Entry 3QOQ (X-ray diffraction, 3.10 A resolution); this record covers chains C and F of the 6 polymer chains in the assembly.

# Chain C
Name: Alginate and motility regulator Z
Organism: Pseudomonas aeruginosa
UniProtKB: Q9RPY7 (Q9RPY7_PSEAE); residue numbers follow UniProt; this construct covers 1-66
Sequence (69 residues; row label = number of the first residue in the row; numbers below 1 keep their minus sign (Gly-2 is residue -2)):
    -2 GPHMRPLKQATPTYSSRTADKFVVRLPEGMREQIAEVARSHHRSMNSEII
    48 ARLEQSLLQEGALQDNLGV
Not modelled in the structure: -2 to 9, 59-66
Construct notes: expression tag (-2 to 0)
Modified positions: Mse1 (selenomethionine); Mse27 (selenomethionine; parent Met); Mse42 (selenomethionine; parent Met)
What the authors report for this chain:
  - self-association interface (contacts with another copy of this molecule); pairs are residue here / residue on that copy: Arg40-His38 (hydrogen bond), Glu51-His39 (salt bridge)
  - binding site for the 18-nt DNA strand (chain F): Lys18, Val20, Arg22
  - binding site for the 18-nt DNA strand: Ser13, Lys18, Val20, Arg22, Arg28, Ser41, Mse42, Asn43, Ser44
  - specificity-determining residues: Val20
  - mutagenesis - K18A (274-fold), V20A (10-fold), R22A (44-fold): decreased binding to the 18-nt DNA strand (citing earlier work)
  - mutagenesis - K18A, V20A: abolished signaling (citing earlier work)
  - mutagenesis - R14A: unchanged binding to the 18-nt DNA strand (citing earlier work)
  - mutagenesis - R14A (5 fold): decreased binding to algD (citing earlier work)
  - mutagenesis - R14A: decreased signaling in response to algD (citing earlier work)
  - mutagenesis - V20A: abolished growth in response to amrZ (citing earlier work)
  - mutagenesis - R14A: unchanged binding to amrZ1 (citing earlier work)

# Chain F
Molecule: 18-nt DNA strand
Sequence (18 nucleotides; row label = number of the first residue in the row):
    19 TGCCGGCGTTTTGCCAGT

# How chain C and chain F interact
Contacting residue pairs - 10 pairs, chain C then chain F:
  Ser12(C) - DT29(F)  phosphate contact
  Ser13(C) - DT29(F)  hydrogen bond to the phosphate
  Ser13(C) - DT30(F)  base contact
  Arg28(C) - DC32(F)  salt bridge to the phosphate
  Ser41(C) - DT30(F)  hydrogen bond to the phosphate
  Ser41(C) - DG31(F)  phosphate contact
  Mse42(C) - DG31(F)  hydrogen bond to the phosphate
  Asn43(C) - DT30(F)  phosphate contact
  Asn43(C) - DG31(F)  hydrogen bond to the phosphate
  Ser44(C) - DT30(F)  hydrogen bond to the phosphate
Interface residues without a listed pair, chain C (8 interface residues in all): Lys18
Interface residues without a listed pair, chain F (5 interface residues in all): DT28

# Overview
8 residues of chain C face 5 of chain F across their interface; the contacts include 5 hydrogen bonds and 1
salt bridge. Polar pairs include Ser13(C)-DT29(F), Ser41(C)-DT30(F) and Mse42(C)-DG31(F). The paper reports a
binding site for the 18-nt DNA strand at Ser13(C), Lys18(C) and Val20(C) among others; K18A, V20A and R22A of
chain C reduce binding to the 18-nt DNA strand.
Chain C is Alginate and motility regulator Z (Pseudomonas aeruginosa) and chain F is an 18-nt DNA strand; the
structure, Crystal Structure of the Transcription Factor AmrZ in Complex with the 18 Base Pair amrZ1 Binding
..., was determined by X-ray diffraction.
